5YCE - chain A; structure by X-ray diffraction, 0.77 A resolution.

== Chain A ==
Molecule: Myoglobin
From: Physeter catodon
UniProtKB: P02185 (MYG_PHYCD); residues 0-153 here correspond to UniProt positions 1-154 (UniProt number = residue number + 1)
Chain sequence (154 residues; row label = number of the first residue in the row; numbering starts at 0):
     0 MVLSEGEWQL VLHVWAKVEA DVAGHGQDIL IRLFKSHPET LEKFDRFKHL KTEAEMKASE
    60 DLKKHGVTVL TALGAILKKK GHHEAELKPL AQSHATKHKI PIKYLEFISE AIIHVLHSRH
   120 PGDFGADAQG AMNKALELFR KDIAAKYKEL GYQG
Unresolved in the structure: 0, 152-153
Ion coordination: heme Fe near His-93 (its only coordinating residue here)
Small-molecule neighbours: heme (HEM): Leu-32, Thr-39, Lys-42, Phe-43, Arg-45, His-64, Thr-67, Val-68, Ala-71, Leu-72, Pro-88, Leu-89, Ser-92, His-93, His-97, Ile-99, Tyr-103, Leu-104, Ile-107, Ile-111, Phe-138
What the authors report for this chain:
  - binding site for heme: Arg-45

== Overview ==
Ligands of chain A: heme. The paper reports a binding site for heme at Arg-45.
Chain A is Myoglobin (Physeter catodon); the structure, Sperm whale myoglobin swMb, was determined by X-ray
diffraction together with 5YCG, 5YCH, 5YCI and 5YCJ from the same study.
